8CLC - chains B and C of the 6 polymer chains in the assembly; structure by X-ray diffraction, 2.70 A resolution.

[Chain B]
Name: Tubulin beta-2B chain
From: Bos taurus
UniProt: Q6B856 (TBB2B_BOVIN); the author numbering skips numbers that UniProt does not, so the offset changes along the chain: 2-42 = UniProt 2-42; 45-360 = UniProt 43-358; 369-441 = UniProt 359-431
Sequence (430 residues; row label = number of the first residue in the row; note: 10 numbers in that range are skipped by the numbering (no residue carries them; nothing is unmodelled there)):
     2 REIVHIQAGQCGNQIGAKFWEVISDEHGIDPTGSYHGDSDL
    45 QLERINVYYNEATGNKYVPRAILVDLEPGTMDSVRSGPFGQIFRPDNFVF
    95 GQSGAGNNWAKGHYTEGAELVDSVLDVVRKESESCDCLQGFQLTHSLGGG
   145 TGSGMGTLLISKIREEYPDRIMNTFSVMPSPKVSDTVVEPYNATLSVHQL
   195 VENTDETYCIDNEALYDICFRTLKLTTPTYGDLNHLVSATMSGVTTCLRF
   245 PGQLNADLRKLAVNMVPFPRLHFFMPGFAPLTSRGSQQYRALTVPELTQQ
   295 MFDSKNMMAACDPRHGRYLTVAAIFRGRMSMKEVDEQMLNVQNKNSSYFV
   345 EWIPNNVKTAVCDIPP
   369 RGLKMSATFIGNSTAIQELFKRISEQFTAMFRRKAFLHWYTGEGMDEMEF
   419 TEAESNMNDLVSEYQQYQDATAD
Disordered / not traced: 278-281, 441
Residues lining bound ligands: GDP (guanosine-5'-diphosphate): G10, Q11, C12, Q15, I16, A99, N101, S140, G142, G143, G144, T145, G146, S147, V171, P173, V177, D179, E183, N206, L209, Y224, L227, N228

[Chain C]
Name: Tubulin alpha-1B chain
From: Bos taurus
UniProt: P81947 (TBA1B_BOVIN); numbering as in UniProt (aligned over 1-440)
Sequence (440 residues; row label = number of the first residue in the row):
     1 MRECISIHVGQAGVQIGNACWELYCLEHGIQPDGQMPSDKTIGGGDDSFN
    51 TFFSETGAGKHVPRAVFVDLEPTVIDEVRTGTYRQLFHPEQLITGKEDAA
   101 NNYARGHYTIGKEIIDLVLDRIRKLADQCTGLQGFLVFHSFGGGTGSGFT
   151 SLLMERLSVDYGKKSKLEFSIYPAPQVSTAVVEPYNSILTTHTTLEHSDC
   201 AFMVDNEAIYDICRRNLDIERPTYTNLNRLISQIVSSITASLRFDGALNV
   251 DLTEFQTNLVPYPRIHFPLATYAPVISAEKAYHEQLSVAEITNACFEPAN
   301 QMVKCDPRHGKYMACCLLYRGDVVPKDVNAAIATIKTKRSIQFVDWCPTG
   351 FKVGINYQPPTVVPGGDLAKVQRAVCMLSNTTAIAEAWARLDHKFDLMYA
   401 KRAFVHWYVGEGMEEGEFSEAREDMAALEKDYEEVGVDSV
Bound ions: Ca2+: D39, T41, G44, E55
Residues lining bound ligands: GTP (guanosine-5'-triphosphate): G10, Q11, A12, Q15, I16, D69, D98, A99, A100, N101, S140, G142, G143, G144, T145, G146, I171, P173, V177, S178, T179, E183, N206, Y224, L227, N228, I231

[Interface between chain B and chain C]
Pairs across the interface (37):
  E71(B) with R2(C), salt bridge
  Q96(B) with M1(C); R2(C)
  S97(B) with R2(C), hydrogen bond (backbone-side chain)
  N101(B) with E254(C), hydrogen bond
  D179(B) with E254(C); K352(C), hydrogen bond (backbone-side chain)
  T180(B) with E254(C); N258(C)
  V181(B) with N258(C), hydrogen bond (backbone-side chain); P348(C)
  V182(B) with T257(C)
  T221(B) with P325(C)
  A397(B) with W346(C)
  M398(B) with W346(C)
  R401(B) with Y262(C), hydrogen bond (backbone-side chain); D345(C), salt bridge; W346(C); E434(C), hydrogen bond (side chain-backbone); V435(C), hydrogen bond (side chain-backbone); V437(C), hydrogen bond (side chain-backbone); D438(C); S439(C), hydrogen bond
  K402(B) with Y262(C)
  A403(B) with P261(C); Y262(C); W346(C), hydrophobic
  F404(B) with T257(C); N258(C); V260(C); P261(C), hydrogen bond (backbone-backbone)
  H406(B) with V260(C); P261(C); P263(C)
  W407(B) with Q256(C); T257(C); V260(C), hydrogen bond (side chain-backbone)
Also at the interface, not in a pair above, chain B (20 interface residues in all): G98, G100, R400
Also at the interface, not in a pair above, chain C (22 interface residues in all): K326, N329

[In short]
The interface between chain B and chain C involves 20 residues on one side and 22 on the other; the contacts
include 11 hydrogen bonds and 2 salt bridges. Polar contacts include E71(B)-R2(C), R401(B)-D345(C) and
S97(B)-R2(C). Chain B binds GDP. Ligands of chain C: GTP.
Chain B is Tubulin beta-2B chain and chain C is Tubulin alpha-1B chain, both from Bos taurus; the structure,
Tubulin (T2R-TTL) complex, was determined by X-ray diffraction together with 8CL9, 8CLB, 8CLD, 8CLE, 8CLF,
8CLG and 8CLH from the same study.
